Entry 1KPG (X-ray diffraction, 2.00 A resolution); this record covers chain A.

# Chain A
Name: Cyclopropane-fatty-acyl-phospholipid synthase 1
Source organism: Mycobacterium tuberculosis
Notes: EC 2.1.1.79
UniProt: Q11195 (CFA1_MYCTU); numbering as in UniProt (aligned over 1-287)
Amino-acid sequence (287 residues; each row starts with the number of its first residue):
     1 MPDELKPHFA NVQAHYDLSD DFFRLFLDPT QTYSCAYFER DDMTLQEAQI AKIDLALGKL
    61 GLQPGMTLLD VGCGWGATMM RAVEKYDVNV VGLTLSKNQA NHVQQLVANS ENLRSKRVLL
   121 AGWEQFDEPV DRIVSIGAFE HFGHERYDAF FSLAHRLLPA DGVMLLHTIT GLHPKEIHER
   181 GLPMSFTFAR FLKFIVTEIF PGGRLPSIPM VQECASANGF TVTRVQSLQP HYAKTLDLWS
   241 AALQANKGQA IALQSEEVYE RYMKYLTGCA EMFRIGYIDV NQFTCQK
Disordered / not traced: 1-2
Construct notes: cloning artifact (1, 43, 66, 79-80, 164, 184, 210, 263, 272)
Modified positions: Mse-1 (selenomethionine); Mse-43, Mse-66, Mse-79, Mse-80, Mse-164, Mse-184, Mse-210, Mse-263, Mse-272 (selenomethionine; parent Met)
Residues lining bound ligands:
  - cetyl-trimethyl-ammonium (16A): Tyr-16, Tyr-33, Gly-137, Glu-140, His-141, Ile-169, Phe-191, Leu-192, Ile-195, Val-196, Phe-200, Gly-203, Arg-204, Leu-205, Tyr-232, Leu-236, Tyr-265, Cys-269, Phe-273, Ile-278
  - carbonate ion (CO3): Ser-34, Cys-35, Gly-137, Glu-140, His-167, Thr-168, Ile-169, Tyr-232, Val-280
  - S-adenosylhomocysteine (SAH): Val-12, Tyr-16, Gln-31, Thr-32, Tyr-33, Ser-34, Val-71, Gly-72, Cys-73, Gly-74, Leu-93, Thr-94, Leu-95, Ser-96, Gln-99, Ala-121, Gly-122, Trp-123, Glu-124, Ile-136, Gly-137, Ala-138, His-141, Phe-142

# In short
Bound to chain A: carbonate ion, S-adenosylhomocysteine and cetyl-trimethyl-ammonium.
Chain A is Cyclopropane-fatty-acyl-phospholipid synthase 1 (Mycobacterium tuberculosis); the structure,
Crystal Structure of mycolic acid cyclopropane synthase CmaA1 complexed with SAH and CTAB, was determined by
X-ray diffraction, deposited together with 1L1E, 1KP9, 1KPH and 1KPI.
